PDB entry 1LBG | X-ray diffraction, 4.80 A resolution (low resolution: residue-level contacts below are approximate; hydrogen-bond / salt-bridge calls are withheld) | chains F and A of the 4 polymer chains in the assembly

[Chain F]
Molecule: 21-nt DNA strand
Sequence (21 nucleotides; numbered 500 to 520; the number before each row is that of its first residue):
   500 GAATTGTGAG CGCTCACAAT T

[Chain A]
Molecule: Protein (lactose operon repressor)
From: Escherichia coli
Reference sequence: P03023 (LACI_ECOLI); residues 1-360 here = UniProt positions 1-360
Chain sequence (360 residues; numbered 1 to 360; the number before each row is that of its first residue):
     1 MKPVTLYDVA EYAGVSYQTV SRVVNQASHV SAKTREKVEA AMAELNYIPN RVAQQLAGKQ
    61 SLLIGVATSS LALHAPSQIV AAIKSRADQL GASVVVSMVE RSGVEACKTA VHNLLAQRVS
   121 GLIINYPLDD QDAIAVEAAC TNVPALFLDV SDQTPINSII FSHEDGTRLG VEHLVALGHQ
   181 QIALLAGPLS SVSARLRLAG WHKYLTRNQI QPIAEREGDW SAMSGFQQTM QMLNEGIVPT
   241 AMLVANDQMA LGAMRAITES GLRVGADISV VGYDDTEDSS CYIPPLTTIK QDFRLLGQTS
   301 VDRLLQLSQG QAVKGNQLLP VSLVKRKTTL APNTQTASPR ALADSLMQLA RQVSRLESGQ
Not modelled in the structure: 358-360
Differences from the reference sequence: conflict Thr-109 (Ala in P03023)
Curated features (UniProtKB/Swiss-Prot):
  - DNA-binding region: Leu-6 to Asn-25 (H-T-H motif)
What the authors report for this chain:
  - binding site for the 21-nt DNA strand: Leu-6, His-29
  - conformationally variable residues (order/disorder transition): Asn-50 to Gly-58
  - binding site for the 21-nt DNA strand (chain F): Asn-50 to Gly-58
  - allosteric site: Leu-90 to Glu-100 (proposed by the authors, not directly observed)

[How chain F and chain A interact]
Contacting residue pairs (5; chain F residue first):
  DG511(F) / Ala-53(A)
  DC512(F) / Pro-49(A)
  DC512(F) / Asn-50(A)
  DC512(F) / Gln-54(A)
  DC514(F) / Gln-18(A)
Interface residues without a listed pair, chain F (4 interface residues in all): DT513
Interface residues without a listed pair, chain A (7 interface residues in all): Thr-5, Gly-58

[Overview]
4 residues of chain F and 7 residues of chain A are in contact. From the paper: a binding site for the 21-nt
DNA strand at Leu-6(A) and His-29(A); a binding site for the 21-nt DNA strand (chain F) at Asn-50(A).
Chain F is a 21-nt DNA strand and chain A is Protein (lactose operon repressor) (Escherichia coli); the
structure, Lactose operon repressor bound to 21-base pair symmetric operator DNA, alpha carbons only, was
determined by X-ray diffraction (same publication as 1LBH and 1LBI).
